PDB entry 2V7E | X-ray diffraction, 2.70 A resolution | chains A and B

# Chain A (and B)
Molecule: Histone-arginine methyltransferase CARM1
From: Mus musculus
Notes: EC 2.1.1.-; fragment: catalytic domain, residues 147-490; chain B of this document is another copy of the same molecule, construct and numbering; everything in this record applies to it too
UniProtKB: Q9WVG6 (CARM1_MOUSE); residue numbers follow UniProt; this construct covers 147-490
Chain sequence (346 residues; each row starts with the number of its first residue):
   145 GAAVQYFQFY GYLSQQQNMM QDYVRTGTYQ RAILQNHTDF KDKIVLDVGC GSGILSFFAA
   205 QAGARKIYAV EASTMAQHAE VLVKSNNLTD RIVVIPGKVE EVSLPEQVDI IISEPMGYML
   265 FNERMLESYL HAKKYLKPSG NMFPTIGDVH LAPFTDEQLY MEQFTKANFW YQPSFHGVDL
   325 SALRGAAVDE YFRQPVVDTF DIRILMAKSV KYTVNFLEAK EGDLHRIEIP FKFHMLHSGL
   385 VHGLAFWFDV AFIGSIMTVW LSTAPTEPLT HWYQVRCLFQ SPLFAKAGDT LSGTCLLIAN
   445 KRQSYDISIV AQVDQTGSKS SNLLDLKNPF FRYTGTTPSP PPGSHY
Unresolved in the structure: 145-154, 477-490
Curated features (UniProtKB/Swiss-Prot):
  - region: R347 to L380 (Required for nuclear translocation)
  - binding site (S-adenosyl-L-methionine): Q160, R169, G193, E215, E244, S272
  - modified residue: S217 (Phosphoserine)
  - cross-link: K228 (Glycyl lysine isopeptide (Lys-Gly) (interchain with G-Cter in ubiquitin))
  - mutagenesis: Y154 (Y154A/F/R: Loss of S-adenosyl-L-methionine binding. Loss of protein methyltransferase activity), R169 (R169A: Loss of protein methyltransferase activity), Y173 (Y173A: Reduces protein methyltransferase activity), V189 to D191 (Abolishes histone methyltransferase activity and coactivator activity), S217 (S217A: Loss of S-adenosyl-L-methionine binding. Loss of protein methyltransferase activity. Localized in the nucleus; S217C/T: Loss of S-adenosyl-L-methionine binding ...), S229 (S229E: Abolishes dimerization), E267 (E267Q: Abolishes histone methyltransferase activity and reduces coactivator activity)
Metal / ion sites: Hg2+ near L422 (its only coordinating residue here)
What the authors report for this chain:
  - catalytic residues: D166, E258, E267, H415 (citing earlier work)
  - mutagenesis - E267Q: abolished catalytic activity (citing earlier work)
  - specificity-determining residues: Y417 (proposed by the authors, not directly observed)

# Interface between chain A and chain B
Residue-residue contacts (75; chain A residue first):
  Y156(A) - E334(B)
  Y156(A) - N472(B)
  L157(A) - W314(B)  hydrophobic
  L157(A) - L327(B)  hydrophobic
  L157(A) - A330(B)
  L157(A) - A331(B)
  L157(A) - E334(B)  hydrogen bond (backbone-side chain)
  S158(A) - E334(B)
  S158(A) - Y335(B)
  Q160(A) - W314(B)
  Q161(A) - K310(B)  hydrogen bond (side chain-backbone)
  Q161(A) - F313(B)
  Q161(A) - W314(B)  hydrogen bond
  Q161(A) - Y335(B)  hydrogen bond
  M164(A) - F313(B)  hydrophobic
  M164(A) - F319(B)  hydrophobic
  M164(A) - L324(B)  hydrophobic
  Q165(A) - F313(B)
  Y167(A) - H320(B)
  T170(A) - H320(B)
  G171(A) - H320(B)
  Q174(A) - H320(B)
  I198(A) - F319(B)  hydrophobic
  I198(A) - V322(B)  hydrophobic
  F201(A) - V322(B)  hydrophobic
  F202(A) - H320(B)
  Q205(A) - H320(B)  hydrogen bond (side chain-backbone)
  Q205(A) - G321(B)  hydrogen bond (side chain-backbone)
  Q205(A) - V322(B)
  H222(A) - L327(B)
  V225(A) - A326(B)  hydrophobic
  L226(A) - D323(B)
  L226(A) - L324(B)  hydrophobic
  L226(A) - L327(B)  hydrophobic
  S229(A) - A326(B)
  N230(A) - V322(B)
  N230(A) - D323(B)  hydrogen bond (side chain-backbone)
  K310(A) - Q161(B)  hydrogen bond (backbone-side chain)
  F313(A) - Q161(B)
  F313(A) - M164(B)  hydrophobic
  F313(A) - Q165(B)
  W314(A) - L157(B)
  W314(A) - Q160(B)
  W314(A) - Q161(B)  hydrogen bond
  W314(A) - M164(B)  hydrophobic
  F319(A) - M164(B)
  F319(A) - I198(B)  hydrophobic
  H320(A) - Y167(B)
  H320(A) - T170(B)
  H320(A) - Q174(B)
  H320(A) - F202(B)
  H320(A) - Q205(B)  hydrogen bond (backbone-side chain)
  G321(A) - Q205(B)
  V322(A) - I198(B)  hydrophobic
  V322(A) - F201(B)  hydrophobic
  V322(A) - Q205(B)
  V322(A) - N230(B)
  D323(A) - L226(B)
  D323(A) - S229(B)
  D323(A) - N230(B)  hydrogen bond (backbone-side chain)
  L324(A) - M164(B)  hydrophobic
  L324(A) - L226(B)  hydrophobic
  A326(A) - V225(B)  hydrophobic
  A326(A) - S229(B)
  L327(A) - L157(B)  hydrophobic
  L327(A) - H222(B)
  L327(A) - L226(B)  hydrophobic
  A330(A) - L157(B)
  A331(A) - L157(B)
  E334(A) - Y156(B)
  E334(A) - L157(B)  hydrogen bond (side chain-backbone)
  E334(A) - S158(B)  hydrogen bond (side chain-backbone)
  Y335(A) - S158(B)
  Y335(A) - Q161(B)  hydrogen bond
  N472(A) - Y156(B)  hydrogen bond
Also at the interface, not in a pair above, chain A (37 interface residues in all): K471
Also at the interface, not in a pair above, chain B (36 interface residues in all): G171

# In short
37 residues of chain A and 36 residues of chain B are in contact; the contacts include 15 hydrogen bonds.
Among the polar pairs are L157(A)-E334(B), Q161(A)-K310(B) and Q161(A)-W314(B). From the paper: catalytic
residues D166(A), E258(A) and E267(A) among others; E267Q of chain A abolishes catalytic activity.
Chain A and chain B are both Histone-arginine methyltransferase CARM1 (Mus musculus); the structure, Crystal
structure of coactivator-associated arginine methyltransferase 1 (CARM1), unliganded, was determined by X-ray
diffraction (same publication as 2V74).
